Entry 3JBX (electron microscopy, 3.40 A resolution); this record covers chains A and C of the 12 polymer chains in the assembly.

Chain A (and C):
Molecule: V(D)J recombination-activating protein 1
Source organism: Danio rerio
Notes: EC 3.1.-.-, 6.3.2.-; chain C of this document is another copy of the same molecule, construct and numbering; everything in this record applies to it too
Reference sequence: O13033 (RAG1_DANRE); residues 271-1031 here = UniProt positions 271-1031
Sequence (764 residues; numbered 268 to 1031; the number before each row is that of its first residue):
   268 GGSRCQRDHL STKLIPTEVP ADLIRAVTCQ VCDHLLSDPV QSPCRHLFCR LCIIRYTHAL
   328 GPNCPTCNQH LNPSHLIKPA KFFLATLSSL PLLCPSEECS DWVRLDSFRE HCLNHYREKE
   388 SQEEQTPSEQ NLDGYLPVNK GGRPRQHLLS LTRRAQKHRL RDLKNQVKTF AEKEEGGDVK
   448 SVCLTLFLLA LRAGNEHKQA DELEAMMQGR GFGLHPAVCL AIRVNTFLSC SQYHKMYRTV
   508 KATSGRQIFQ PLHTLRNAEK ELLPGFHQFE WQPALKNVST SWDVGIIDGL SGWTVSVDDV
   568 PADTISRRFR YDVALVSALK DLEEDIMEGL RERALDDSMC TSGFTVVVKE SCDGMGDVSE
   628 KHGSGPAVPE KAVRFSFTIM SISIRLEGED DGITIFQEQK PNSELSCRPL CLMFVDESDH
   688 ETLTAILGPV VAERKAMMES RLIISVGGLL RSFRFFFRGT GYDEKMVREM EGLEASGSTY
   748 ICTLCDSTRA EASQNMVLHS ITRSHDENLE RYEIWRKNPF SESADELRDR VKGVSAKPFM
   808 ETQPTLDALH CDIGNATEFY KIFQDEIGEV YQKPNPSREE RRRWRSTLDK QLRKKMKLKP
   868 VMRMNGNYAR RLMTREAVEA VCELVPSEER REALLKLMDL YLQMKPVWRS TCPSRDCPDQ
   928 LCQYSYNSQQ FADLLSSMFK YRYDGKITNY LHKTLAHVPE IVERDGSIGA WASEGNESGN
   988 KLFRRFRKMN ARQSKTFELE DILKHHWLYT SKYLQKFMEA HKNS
Unresolved in the structure: 268-479, 1030-1031
Construct notes: expression tag (268-270)
Ion coordination: Mg2+: Asp620, Glu984 (shared with 1 residue of chain G; 1 residue of chain J); Zn2+: Cys749, Cys752, His959, His964
Reported in the primary citation:
  - self-association interface (contacts with another copy of this molecule); pairs are residue here / residue on that copy: Glu627-Arg860
  - binding site for the 15-nt DNA strand: Pro913, Arg916, Ser917, Thr918, Asp923
  - conformationally variable residues (helix shift): Glu984

Interface between chain A and chain C:
Contacting residue pairs (67; chain A residue first):
  Gly480(A) - Ser511(C)  hydrogen bond (backbone-side chain)
  Leu481(A) - Val507(C)  hydrophobic
  Val485(A) - Thr506(C)
  Val485(A) - Thr510(C)
  Ile489(A) - Met503(C)  hydrophobic
  Ile489(A) - Thr506(C)
  Asn492(A) - Gln499(C)
  Asn492(A) - Lys502(C)  hydrogen bond (backbone-side chain)
  Thr493(A) - Leu495(C)
  Thr493(A) - Gln499(C)  hydrogen bond (side chain-backbone)
  Leu495(A) - Thr493(C)
  Leu495(A) - Leu495(C)  hydrophobic
  Gln499(A) - Asn492(C)
  Gln499(A) - Thr493(C)  hydrogen bond (backbone-side chain)
  Lys502(A) - Asn492(C)  hydrogen bond (side chain-backbone)
  Lys502(A) - Met1025(C)
  Met503(A) - Ile489(C)  hydrophobic
  Met503(A) - Met503(C)  hydrophobic
  Met503(A) - Phe516(C)  hydrophobic
  Arg505(A) - Lys1029(C)
  Thr506(A) - Val485(C)
  Thr506(A) - Ile489(C)
  Thr506(A) - Phe1024(C)
  Thr506(A) - Met1025(C)  hydrogen bond
  Val507(A) - Leu481(C)  hydrophobic
  Ala509(A) - Ala1027(C)  hydrophobic
  Thr510(A) - Leu481(C)
  Thr510(A) - Val485(C)
  Thr510(A) - Ala1027(C)
  Ser511(A) - Gly480(C)  hydrogen bond (side chain-backbone)
  Ser511(A) - Leu481(C)
  Arg513(A) - Arg513(C)
  Ile515(A) - Ile515(C)  hydrophobic
  Phe516(A) - Met503(C)  hydrophobic
  Phe516(A) - Phe516(C)  hydrophobic
  Glu627(A) - Arg860(C)  salt bridge
  Glu627(A) - Lys866(C)  hydrogen bond (backbone-side chain)
  His629(A) - Lys864(C)
  His629(A) - Leu865(C)
  His629(A) - Lys866(C)
  His629(A) - Val868(C)
  His629(A) - Tyr875(C)
  Gly630(A) - Lys864(C)
  Ser631(A) - Lys864(C)
  Ala634(A) - Arg860(C)
  Arg860(A) - Glu627(C)  salt bridge
  Arg860(A) - Ala634(C)
  Arg860(A) - Lys1002(C)
  Lys864(A) - His629(C)
  Lys864(A) - Gly630(C)
  Lys864(A) - Ser631(C)
  Leu865(A) - His629(C)
  Lys866(A) - Glu627(C)
  Lys866(A) - His629(C)
  Val868(A) - His629(C)
  Asn872(A) - His629(C)
  Tyr875(A) - His629(C)
  Arg878(A) - His629(C)
  Arg992(A) - Met996(C)  hydrogen bond
  Met996(A) - Arg992(C)  hydrogen bond
  Met996(A) - Met996(C)  hydrophobic
  Phe1024(A) - Thr506(C)
  Met1025(A) - Lys502(C)
  Met1025(A) - Arg505(C)
  Met1025(A) - Thr506(C)  hydrogen bond
  Ala1027(A) - Thr510(C)
  Lys1029(A) - Arg505(C)
Other interface residues (no listed pair), chain A (43 interface residues in all): Tyr500, Lys628, Pro633, Lys1002, Glu1026
Other interface residues (no listed pair), chain C (42 interface residues in all): Tyr500, Ala509, Lys628, Gly632, Pro633, Asn872

Summary:
The interface between chain A and chain C involves 43 residues on one side and 42 on the other, with 11
hydrogen bonds and 2 salt bridges. Polar pairs include Glu627(A)-Arg860(C), Gly480(A)-Ser511(C) and
Asn492(A)-Lys502(C). From the paper: a binding site for the 15-nt DNA strand at Pro913(A), Arg916(A) and
Ser917(A) among others; conformational variability at Glu984(A).
Chain A and chain C are both V(D)J recombination-activating protein 1 (Danio rerio); the structure,
Cryo-electron microscopy structure of RAG Signal End Complex (C2 symmetry), was determined by electron
microscopy, deposited together with 3JBW and 3JBY.
